3LZ1 - chains A and I of the 10 polymer chains in the assembly; structure by X-ray diffraction, 2.50 A resolution.

Chain A:
Molecule: Histone H3.2
Source organism: Xenopus laevis
Reference sequence: P84233 (H32_XENLA); residues 1-135 here correspond to UniProt positions 2-136 (UniProt number = residue number + 1)
Sequence (135 residues; each row starts with the number of its first residue):
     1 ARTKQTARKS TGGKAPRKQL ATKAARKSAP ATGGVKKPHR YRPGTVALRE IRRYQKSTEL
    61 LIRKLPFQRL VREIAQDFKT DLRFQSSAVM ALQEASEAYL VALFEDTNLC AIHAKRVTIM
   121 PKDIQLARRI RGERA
Unresolved in the structure: 1-37, 135
Ion coordination: Mn2+ near Asp77 (its only coordinating residue here)
UniProt features mapped onto this chain:
  - modified residue: Arg2 (Asymmetric dimethylarginine), Thr3 (Phosphothreonine), Lys4 (Allysine), Gln5 (5-glutamyl dopamine), Thr6 (Phosphothreonine), Arg8 (Citrulline), Lys9 (N6,N6,N6-trimethyllysine), Ser10 (ADP-ribosylserine), Thr11 (Phosphothreonine), Lys14 (N6-(2-hydroxyisobutyryl)lysine), Arg17 (Asymmetric dimethylarginine), Lys18 (N6-(2-hydroxyisobutyryl)lysine), Lys23 (N6-(2-hydroxyisobutyryl)lysine), Arg26 (Citrulline), Lys27 (N6,N6,N6-trimethyllysine), Ser28 (ADP-ribosylserine), Lys36 (N6,N6,N6-trimethyllysine), Lys37 (N6-methyllysine), Tyr41 (Phosphotyrosine), Lys56 (N6,N6,N6-trimethyllysine) and 8 more in UniProt
  - lipidation: Cys110 (S-palmitoyl cysteine)

Chain I:
Molecule: 145-nt DNA strand
Sequence (145 nucleotides; numbered -72 to 72; the number before each row is that of its first residue; numbers below 1 keep their minus sign (DA-72 is residue -72)):
   -72 ATCGATGTAT ATATCTGACA CGTGCCTGGA GACTAGGGAG TAATCCCCTT GGCGGTTAAA
   -12 ACGCGGGGGA CAGCGCGTAC GTGCGTTTAA GCGGTGCTAG AGCTGTCTAC GACCAATTGA
    48 GCGGCCTCGG CACCGGGATT CTGAT
Ion coordination: Mn2+ site 1 near DA-72 (its only coordinating residue here); Mn2+ site 2 near DA-34 (its only coordinating residue here); Mn2+ site 3 near DG27 (its only coordinating residue here)

Chain A / chain I interface:
Pairs across the interface - 24 pairs, chain A then chain I:
  His39(A) - DG70(I)  sugar contact
  Arg40(A) - DG70(I)  sugar contact
  Arg40(A) - DA71(I)  phosphate contact
  Tyr41(A) - DT69(I)  phosphate contact
  Tyr41(A) - DG70(I)  phosphate contact
  Arg42(A) - DG-5(I)  salt bridge to the phosphate
  Arg42(A) - DG70(I)  hydrogen bond to the phosphate
  Pro43(A) - DG-6(I)  phosphate contact
  Pro43(A) - DG-5(I)  sugar contact
  Thr45(A) - DG70(I)  hydrogen bond to the phosphate
  Arg63(A) - DA-14(I)  phosphate contact
  Arg63(A) - DA-13(I)  salt bridge to the phosphate
  Arg72(A) - DT-23(I)  salt bridge to the phosphate
  Arg83(A) - DT-24(I)  hydrogen bond to the base
  Arg83(A) - DT-23(I)  phosphate contact
  Phe84(A) - DT-24(I)  phosphate contact
  Phe84(A) - DT-23(I)  hydrogen bond to the phosphate
  Gln85(A) - DT-24(I)  phosphate contact
  Ser86(A) - DT-24(I)  hydrogen bond to the phosphate
  Arg116(A) - DA-3(I)  phosphate contact
  Val117(A) - DA-3(I)  hydrogen bond to the phosphate
  Thr118(A) - DG-4(I)  hydrogen bond to the phosphate
  Thr118(A) - DA-3(I)  hydrogen bond to the phosphate
  Met120(A) - DC-2(I)  phosphate contact
Other interface residues (no listed pair), chain A (18 interface residues in all): Pro38, Lys115

In short:
Chain A and chain I form an interface of 18 and 12 residues respectively, with 8 hydrogen bonds and 3 salt
bridges. Among the polar pairs are Arg83(A)-DT-24(I), Arg42(A)-DG70(I) and Thr45(A)-DG70(I).
Here chain A is Histone H3.2 (Xenopus laevis) and chain I is a 145-nt DNA strand. Entry 3LZ1 (Crystal
Structure of Nucleosome Core Particle Composed of the Widom 601 DNA Sequence (orientation 2)) was determined
by X-ray diffraction together with 3LZ0 from the same study.
